8YJT - chains k and l of the 204 polymer chains in the assembly; structure by electron microscopy, 5.90 A resolution (low resolution: residue-level contacts below are approximate; hydrogen-bond / salt-bridge calls are withheld).

[Chain k]
Molecule: Flagellar motor switch protein FliG
Organism: Salmonella enterica subsp. enterica serovar Typhimurium str. LT2
UniProt: P0A1J9 (FLIG_SALTY); residue numbers follow UniProt; this construct covers 1-331
Chain sequence (331 residues; each row starts with the number of its first residue):
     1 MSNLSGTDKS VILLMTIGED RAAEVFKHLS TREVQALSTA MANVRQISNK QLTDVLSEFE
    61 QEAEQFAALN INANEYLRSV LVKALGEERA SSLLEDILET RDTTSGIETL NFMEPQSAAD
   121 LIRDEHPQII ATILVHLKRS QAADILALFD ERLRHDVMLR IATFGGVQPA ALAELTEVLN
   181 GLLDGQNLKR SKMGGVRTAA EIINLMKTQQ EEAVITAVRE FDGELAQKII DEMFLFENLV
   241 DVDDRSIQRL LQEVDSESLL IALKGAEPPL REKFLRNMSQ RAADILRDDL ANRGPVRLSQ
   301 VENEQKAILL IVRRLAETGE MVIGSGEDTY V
Disordered / not traced: 1-4, 100-103, 324-331
UniProt features mapped onto this chain:
  - motif: Glu125 to Gln128 (Part of the EHPQR-motif)
  - site: Arg160 (Part of the EHPQR-motif)

[Chain l]
Molecule: Flagellar M-ring protein
Organism: Salmonella enterica subsp. enterica serovar Typhimurium str. LT2
UniProt: P15928 (FLIF_SALTY); residue numbers follow UniProt; this construct covers 1-560
Chain sequence (560 residues; each row starts with the number of its first residue):
     1 MSATASTATQ PKPLEWLNRL RANPRIPLIV AGSAAVAIVV AMVLWAKTPD YRTLFSNLSD
    61 QDGGAIVAQL TQMNIPYRFA NGSGAIEVPA DKVHELRLRL AQQGLPKGGA VGFELLDQEK
   121 FGISQFSEQV NYQRALEGEL ARTIETLGPV KSARVHLAMP KPSLFVREQK SPSASVTVTL
   181 EPGRALDEGQ ISAVVHLVSS AVAGLPPGNV TLVDQSGHLL TQSNTSGRDL NDAQLKFAND
   241 VESRIQRRIE AILSPIVGNG NVHAQVTAQL DFANKEQTEE HYSPNGDASK ATLRSRQLNI
   301 SEQVGAGYPG GVPGALSNQP APPNEAPIAT PPTNQQNAQN TPQTSTSTNS NSAGPRSTQR
   361 NETSNYEVDR TIRHTKMNVG DIERLSVAVV VNYKTLADGK PLPLTADQMK QIEDLTREAM
   421 GFSDKRGDTL NVVNSPFSAV DNTGGELPFW QQQSFIDQLL AAGRWLLVLV VAWILWRKAV
   481 RPQLTRRVEE AKAAQEQAQV RQETEEAVEV RLSKDEQLQQ RRANQRLGAE VMSQRIREMS
   541 DNDPRVVALV IRQWMSNDHE
Disordered / not traced: 1-531, 559-560

[How chain k and chain l interact]
Contacting residue pairs - 43 pairs, chain k then chain l:
  Ser5(k) - Asp558(l)
  Gly6(k) - Trp554(l)
  Gly6(k) - Asp558(l)
  Thr7(k) - Asp558(l)
  Lys9(k) - Trp554(l)
  Ser10(k) - Ile551(l)
  Ser10(k) - Trp554(l)
  Leu13(k) - Met539(l)
  Leu13(k) - Val547(l)
  Leu14(k) - Ile551(l)
  Arg21(k) - Ser540(l)
  Glu24(k) - Pro544(l)
  Val25(k) - Pro544(l)
  Val25(k) - Val547(l)
  Val25(k) - Ala548(l)
  Val25(k) - Ile551(l)
  His28(k) - Pro544(l)
  His28(k) - Arg545(l)
  His28(k) - Ala548(l)
  His28(k) - Arg552(l)
  Leu29(k) - Ala548(l)
  Glu33(k) - Arg552(l)
  Glu33(k) - Met555(l)
  Leu37(k) - Ile551(l)
  Leu56(k) - Ile536(l)
  Leu56(k) - Met539(l)
  Glu58(k) - Trp554(l)
  Phe59(k) - Met539(l)
  Phe59(k) - Val547(l)
  Phe59(k) - Val550(l)
  Phe59(k) - Trp554(l)
  Glu60(k) - Arg535(l)
  Glu60(k) - Met539(l)
  Glu62(k) - Val550(l)
  Glu62(k) - Gln553(l)
  Glu62(k) - Trp554(l)
  Phe66(k) - Val546(l)
  Phe66(k) - Leu549(l)
  Phe66(k) - Val550(l)
  Phe66(k) - Gln553(l)
  Asn70(k) - Arg545(l)
  Asn70(k) - Val546(l)
  Asn70(k) - Leu549(l)
Interface residues without a listed pair, chain k (28 interface residues in all): Thr16, Ile17, Ala36, Val55, Ala63, Ala67, Ile71
Interface residues without a listed pair, chain l (18 interface residues in all): Asn542

[In short]
28 residues of chain k face 18 of chain l across their interface.
Here chain k is Flagellar motor switch protein FliG and chain l is Flagellar M-ring protein, both from
Salmonella enterica subsp. enterica serovar Typhimurium str. LT2. Entry 8YJT (Cryo-EM structure of the
flagellar C ring in the CCW state) was determined by electron microscopy, deposited together with 8WHT, 8WIW,
8WK3, 8WK4, 8WKI, 8WKK and 11 further entries.
